Entry 8ZYZ (electron microscopy, 3.16 A resolution); this record covers chains B and E of the 7 polymer chains in the assembly.

Chain B:
Molecule: PomB
From: Vibrio alginolyticus
UniProtKB: O06874 (O06874_VIBAL); residue numbers follow UniProt; this construct covers 1-315
Sequence (321 residues; numbered 1 to 321; the number before each row is that of its first residue):
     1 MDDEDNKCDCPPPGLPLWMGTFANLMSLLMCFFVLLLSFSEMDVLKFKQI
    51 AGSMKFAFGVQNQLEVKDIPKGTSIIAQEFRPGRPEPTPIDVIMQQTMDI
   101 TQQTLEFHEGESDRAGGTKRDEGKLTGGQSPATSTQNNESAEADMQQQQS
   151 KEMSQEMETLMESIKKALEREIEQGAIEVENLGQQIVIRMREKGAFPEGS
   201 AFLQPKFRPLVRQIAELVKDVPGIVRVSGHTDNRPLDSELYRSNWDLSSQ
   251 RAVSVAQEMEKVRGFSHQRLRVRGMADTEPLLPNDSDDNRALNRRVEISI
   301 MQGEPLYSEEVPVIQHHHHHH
Disordered / not traced: 1-13, 61-321
Differences from the reference sequence: engineered mutation Asn24 (Asp in O06874); expression tag (316-321)
Reported in the primary citation:
  - conformationally variable residues (side-chain flip): Asn24
  - specificity-determining residues: Leu35 (by similarity / conservation)

Chain E:
Molecule: Chemotaxis protein PomA
From: Vibrio alginolyticus
UniProtKB: O06873 (POMA_VIBAL); residue numbers follow UniProt; this construct covers 1-253
Sequence (253 residues; numbered 1 to 253; the number before each row is that of its first residue):
     1 MDLATLLGLIGGFAFVIMAMVLGGSIGMFVDVTSILIVVGGSIFVVLMKF
    51 TMGQFFGATKIAGKAFMFKADEPEDLIAKIVEMADAARKGGFLALEEMEI
   101 NNTFMQKGIDLLVDGHDADVVRAALKKDIALTDERHTQGTGVFRAFGDVA
   151 PAMGMIGTLVGLVAMLSNMDDPKAIGPAMAVALLTTLYGAILSNMVFFPI
   201 ADKLSLRRDQETLNRRLIMDGVLAIQDGQNPRVIDSYLKNYLNEGKRALE
   251 IDE
Disordered / not traced: 1-25, 88-99, 251-253
Reported in the primary citation:
  - conformationally variable residues (side-chain flip): Met155
  - specificity-determining residues: Met165, Met179 (by similarity / conservation)

Interface between chain B and chain E:
Residue-residue contacts (15):
  Thr21(B) - Ala190(E)
  Asn24(B) - Met155(E)
  Asn24(B) - Thr186(E)
  Ser27(B) - Leu162(E)
  Leu28(B) - Met179(E)  hydrophobic
  Leu28(B) - Ala182(E)  hydrophobic
  Leu28(B) - Leu183(E)  hydrophobic
  Leu28(B) - Thr186(E)
  Cys31(B) - Leu162(E)  hydrophobic
  Cys31(B) - Met165(E)
  Cys31(B) - Leu166(E)  hydrophobic
  Val34(B) - Leu166(E)  hydrophobic
  Leu35(B) - Met169(E)  hydrophobic
  Leu35(B) - Ile175(E)  hydrophobic
  Ser38(B) - Met169(E)
Other interface residues (no listed pair), chain B (10 interface residues in all): Leu17, Phe32
Other interface residues (no listed pair), chain E (14 interface residues in all): Pro151, Thr158, Phe198

Summary:
Chain B and chain E form an interface of 10 and 14 residues respectively. From the paper: specificity
determinants Leu35(B) and Met165(E) among others; conformational variability at Asn24(B) and Met155(E).
Chain B is PomB and chain E is Chemotaxis protein PomA, both from Vibrio alginolyticus; the structure,
Bacterial flagellar sodium-driven stator PomA5PomB2(D24N) with 100 mM NaCl, was determined by electron
microscopy, deposited together with 8ZYV, 8ZYW, 8ZZ0 and 9IJM.
